PDB entry 8BMT | electron microscopy, 2.50 A resolution | chains I and T of the 28 polymer chains in the assembly

== Chain I (and T) ==
Name: Chaperonin GroEL
Source organism: Escherichia coli
Notes: EC 5.6.1.7; chain T of this document is another copy of the same molecule, construct and numbering; everything in this record applies to it too
UniProtKB: P0A6F5 (CH60_ECOLI); residues 1-548 here = UniProt positions 1-548
Amino-acid sequence (548 residues; row label = number of the first residue in the row):
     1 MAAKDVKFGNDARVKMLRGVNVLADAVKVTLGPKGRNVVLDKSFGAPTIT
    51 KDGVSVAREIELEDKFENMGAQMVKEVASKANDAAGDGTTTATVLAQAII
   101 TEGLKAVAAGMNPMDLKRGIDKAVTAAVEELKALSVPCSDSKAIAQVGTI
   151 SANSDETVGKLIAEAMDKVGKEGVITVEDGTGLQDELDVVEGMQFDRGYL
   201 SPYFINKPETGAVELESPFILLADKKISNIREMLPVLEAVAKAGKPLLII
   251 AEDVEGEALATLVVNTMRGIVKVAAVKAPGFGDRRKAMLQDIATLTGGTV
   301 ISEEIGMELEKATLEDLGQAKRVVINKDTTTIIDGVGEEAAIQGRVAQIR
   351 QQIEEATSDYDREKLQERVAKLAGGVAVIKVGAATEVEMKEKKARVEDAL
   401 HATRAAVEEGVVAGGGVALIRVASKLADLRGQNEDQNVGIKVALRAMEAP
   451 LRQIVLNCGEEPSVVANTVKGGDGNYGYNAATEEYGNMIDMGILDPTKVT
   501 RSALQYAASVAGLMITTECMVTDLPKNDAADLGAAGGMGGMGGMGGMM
Disordered / not traced: 1, 526-548

== Interface between chain I and chain T ==
Pairs across the interface (9; chain I residue first):
  Arg452(I) with Glu461(T), salt bridge
  Glu461(I) with Arg452(T), salt bridge; Ser463(T)
  Ser463(I) with Glu461(T); Val464(T)
  Val464(I) with Ser463(T); Val464(T); Asn467(T)
  Asn467(I) with Val464(T)

== In short ==
The chain I/chain T interface involves 5 residues from each chain, with 2 salt bridges. The salt-bridged pair
is Arg452(I)-Glu461(T).
Chain I and chain T are both Chaperonin GroEL (Escherichia coli); the structure, Structure of GroEL:GroES-ATP
complex plunge frozen 200 ms after reaction initiation, was determined by electron microscopy (same
publication as 8BKZ, 8BM0, 8BM1 and 8BMO).
